PDB entry 3RN5 | X-ray diffraction, 2.50 A resolution | chains B and K of the 4 polymer chains in the assembly

== Chain B ==
Name: Interferon-inducible protein AIM2
From: Homo sapiens
UniProtKB: O14862 (AIM2_HUMAN); residues 144-343 here = UniProt positions 144-343
Sequence (208 residues; row label = number of the first residue in the row):
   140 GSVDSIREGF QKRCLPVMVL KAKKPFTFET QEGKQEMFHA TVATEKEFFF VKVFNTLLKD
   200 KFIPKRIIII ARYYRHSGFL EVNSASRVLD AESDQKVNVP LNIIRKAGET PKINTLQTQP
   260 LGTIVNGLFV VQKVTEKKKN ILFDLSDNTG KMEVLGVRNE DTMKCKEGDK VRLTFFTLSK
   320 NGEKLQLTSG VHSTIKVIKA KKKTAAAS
Unresolved in the structure: 140-146, 341-347
Differences from the reference sequence: expression tag (140-143, 344-347)
Swiss-Prot annotation at these positions:
  - mutagenesis: Glu-147 (E147A: Strongly reduced ability to homooligomerize upon double-stranded DNA (dsDNA)-binding), Lys-160 (K160A: Impairs DNA binding; when associated with A-160; A-K162; A-163; A-198; A-204. Impairs DNA binding; when associated with A-160; A-162; A-163; A-198; A-204; A-244; A-251; A-309; A-311 ...), Lys-162 (K162A: Impairs DNA binding; when associated with A-160; A-162; A-163; A-198; A-204. Impairs DNA binding; when associated with A-160; A-162; A-163; A-198; A-204; A-244; A-251; A-309; A-311 ...), Lys-163 (K163A: Impairs DNA binding; when associated with A-160; A-162; A-163; A-198; A-204. Impairs DNA binding; when associated with A-160; A-162; A-163; A-198; A-204; A-244; A-251; A-309; A-311 ...), Phe-165 (F165A: Impairs DNA binding), Phe-167 (F167A: Strongly reduced ability to homooligomerize upon double-stranded DNA (dsDNA)-binding), Lys-173 (K173A: Impaired double-stranded DNA (dsDNA)-binding, preventing homooligomerization), Lys-198 (K198A: Impairs DNA binding; when associated with A-160; A-162; A-163; A-198; A-204. Impairs DNA binding; when associated with A-160; A-162; A-163; A-198; A-204; A-244; A-251; A-309; A-311 ...), Lys-204 (K204A: Impairs DNA binding; when associated with A-160; A-162; A-163; A-198; A-204. Impairs DNA binding; when associated with A-160; A-162; A-163; A-198; A-204; A-244; A-251; A-309; A-311 ...), Arg-244 (R244A: Impairs DNA binding; when associated with A-160; A-162; A-163; A-198; A-204. Impairs DNA binding; when associated with A-160; A-162; A-163; A-198; A-204; A-244; A-251; A-309; A-311 ...), Lys-251 (K251A: Impairs DNA binding; when associated with A-160; A-162; A-163; A-198; A-204. Impairs DNA binding; when associated with A-160; A-162; A-163; A-198; A-204; A-244; A-251; A-309; A-311 ...), Gln-258 (Q258A: Impaired double-stranded DNA (dsDNA)-binding, preventing homooligomerization), 5 further mutagenesis entries in UniProt
What the authors report for this chain:
  - mutagenesis - F165A, K204A, K251A, K309A: decreased binding to DNA
  - mutagenesis - K198A, K276A/K277A/K278A, R311A: unchanged binding to DNA

== Chain K ==
Molecule: 19-nt DNA strand
Sequence (19 nucleotides; each row starts with the number of its first residue):
     1 CCATCAAAGA GAGAAAGAG

== Interface between chain B and chain K ==
Contacting residue pairs - 12 pairs, chain B then chain K:
  Lys-162(B) with DA7(K), salt bridge to the phosphate
  Lys-163(B) with DA7(K), phosphate contact; DA8(K), salt bridge to the phosphate
  Lys-198(B) with DA8(K), salt bridge to the phosphate
  Lys-309(B) with DT4(K), hydrogen bond to the phosphate; DC5(K), salt bridge to the phosphate
  Arg-311(B) with DC5(K), phosphate contact; DA6(K), salt bridge to the phosphate
  Lys-335(B) with DA6(K), salt bridge to the phosphate
  Ile-337(B) with DC5(K), phosphate contact; DA6(K), phosphate contact
  Lys-338(B) with DC5(K), phosphate contact
Interface residues without a listed pair, chain B (9 interface residues in all): Lys-340

== In short ==
9 residues of chain B face 5 of chain K across their interface; the contacts include 1 hydrogen bond and 6
salt bridges. Among the polar pairs are Lys-309(B)/DT4(K), Lys-162(B)/DA7(K) and Lys-163(B)/DA8(K). From the
paper: F165A, K204A and K251A of chain B, among others, reduce binding to DNA; K198A, K276A/K277A/K278A and
R311A of chain B leave binding to DNA unchanged.
Here chain B is Interferon-inducible protein AIM2 (Homo sapiens) and chain K is a 19-nt DNA strand. Entry 3RN5
(Structural basis of cytosolic DNA recognition by innate immune receptors) was determined by X-ray diffraction
together with 3RLN, 3RLO, 3RN2 and 3RNU from the same study.
